Entry 5T4O (electron microscopy, 6.90 A resolution (low resolution: residue-level contacts below are approximate; hydrogen-bond / salt-bridge calls are withheld)); this record covers chains G and H of the 22 polymer chains in the assembly.

[Chain G]
Name: ATP synthase gamma chain
Source organism: Escherichia coli
UniProt: B7MGF3 (ATPG_ECO45); residues 0-286 here correspond to UniProt positions 1-287 (UniProt number = residue number + 1)
Chain sequence (287 residues; each row starts with the number of its first residue; numbering starts at 0):
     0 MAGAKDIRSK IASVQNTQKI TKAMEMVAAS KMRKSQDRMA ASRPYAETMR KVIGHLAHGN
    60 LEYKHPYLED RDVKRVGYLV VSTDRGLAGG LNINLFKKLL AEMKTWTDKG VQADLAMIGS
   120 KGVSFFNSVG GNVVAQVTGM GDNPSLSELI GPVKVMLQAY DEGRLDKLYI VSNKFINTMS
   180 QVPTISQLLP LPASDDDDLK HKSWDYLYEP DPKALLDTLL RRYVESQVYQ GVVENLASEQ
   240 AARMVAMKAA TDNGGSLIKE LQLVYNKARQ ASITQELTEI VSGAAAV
Unresolved in the structure: 0, 285-286
Construct notes: conflict D5 (Glu6 in B7MGF3), A87 (Cys88 in B7MGF3), A112 (Cys113 in B7MGF3)

[Chain H]
Name: ATP synthase epsilon chain
Source organism: Escherichia coli
UniProt: B7MGF1 (ATPE_ECO45); residues 0-138 here correspond to UniProt positions 1-139 (UniProt number = residue number + 1)
Chain sequence (139 residues; row label = number of the first residue in the row; numbering starts at 0):
     0 MAMTYHLDVV SAEQQMFSGL VEKIQVTGSE GELGIYPGHA PLLTAIKPGM IRIVKQHGHE
    60 EFIYLSGGIL EVQPGNVTVL ADTAIRGQDL DEARAMEAKR KAEEHISSSH GDVDYAQASA
   120 ELAKAIAQLR VIELTKKAM
Unresolved in the structure: 0, 137-138

[How chain G and chain H interact]
Contacting residue pairs (21):
  A40(G) with A11(H)
  S41(G) with A11(H)
  P43(G) with A11(H)
  Y44(G) with S10(H); A11(H)
  D83(G) with H109(H)
  V133(G) with A101(H)
  A134(G) with A97(H); A101(H)
  T137(G) with S107(H)
  G138(G) with S107(H)
  G150(G) with D90(H); R93(H)
  K153(G) with D90(H)
  V154(G) with A94(H)
  W203(G) with P40(H); P73(H)
  D204(G) with P40(H); L41(H)
  L206(G) with L41(H); L42(H)
Other interface residues (no listed pair), chain G (20 interface residues in all): R42, A45, Q135, I149, Y205
Other interface residues (no listed pair), chain H (15 interface residues in all): K98, S108

[Overview]
20 residues of chain G face 15 of chain H across their interface.
Chain G is ATP synthase gamma chain and chain H is ATP synthase epsilon chain, both from Escherichia coli; the
structure, Autoinhibited E. coli ATP synthase state 1, was determined by electron microscopy together with
5T4Q and 5T4P from the same study.
